PDB entry 8R80 | X-ray diffraction, 4.03 A resolution (low resolution: residue-level contacts below are approximate; hydrogen-bond / salt-bridge calls are withheld) | chains H and L of the 4 polymer chains in the assembly

# Chain H
Protein: XBB-9 Fab heavy chain
Organism: Homo sapiens
Notes: antibody fragment or engineered binder
Chain sequence (224 residues; row label = number of the first residue in the row):
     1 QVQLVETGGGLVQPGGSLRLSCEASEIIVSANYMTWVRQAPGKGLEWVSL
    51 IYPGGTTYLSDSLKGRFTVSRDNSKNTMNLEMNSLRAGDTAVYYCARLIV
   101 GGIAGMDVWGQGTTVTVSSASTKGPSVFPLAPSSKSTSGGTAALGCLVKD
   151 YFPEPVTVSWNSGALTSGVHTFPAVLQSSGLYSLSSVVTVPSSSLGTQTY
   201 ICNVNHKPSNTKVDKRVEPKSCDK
Unresolved in the structure: 1, 222-224
Cystine bridges: Cys22-Cys95, Cys146-Cys202

# Chain L
Protein: XBB-9 Fab light chain
Organism: Homo sapiens
Notes: antibody fragment or engineered binder
Chain sequence (214 residues; numbered 1 to 214; the number before each row is that of its first residue):
     1 AIQLTQSPSSLSASVGDRVTITCQATHDINKFLNWYQQKPGKAPKLLIYD
    51 ASNLETGVPSRFSGSGFGTTFTFTISSLQPEDIATYFCHQYENIPPIFGP
   101 GTKVEIKRTVAAPSVFIFPPSDEQLKSGTASVVCLLNNFYPREAKVQWKV
   151 DNALQSGNSQESVTEQDSKDSTYSLSSTLTLSKADYEKHKVYACEVTHQG
   201 LSSPVTKSFNRGEC
Cystine bridges: Cys23-Cys88, Cys134-Cys194

# Chain H / chain L interface
Contacting residue pairs (72):
  Val37(H) - Phe98(L)
  Gln39(H) - Gln38(L)
  Gly44(H) - Phe87(L)
  Leu45(H) - Gln38(L)
  Leu45(H) - Pro44(L)
  Leu45(H) - Phe87(L)
  Leu45(H) - Phe98(L)
  Glu46(H) - Phe98(L)
  Trp47(H) - Pro96(L)
  Trp47(H) - Phe98(L)
  Tyr58(H) - Ile94(L)
  Tyr94(H) - Gln38(L)
  Leu98(H) - Tyr36(L)
  Ile99(H) - Asn34(L)
  Ile99(H) - Leu46(L)
  Ile99(H) - Tyr49(L)
  Gly102(H) - Tyr49(L)
  Gly102(H) - Asp50(L)
  Ala104(H) - Tyr49(L)
  Ala104(H) - Glu55(L)
  Ala104(H) - Thr56(L)
  Gly105(H) - Glu55(L)
  Gly105(H) - Thr56(L)
  Met106(H) - Glu55(L)
  Asp107(H) - Tyr36(L)
  Asp107(H) - Leu46(L)
  Trp109(H) - Tyr36(L)
  Trp109(H) - Pro44(L)
  Gly110(H) - Ala43(L)
  Phe128(H) - Ser121(L)
  Phe128(H) - Glu123(L)
  Phe128(H) - Gln124(L)
  Pro129(H) - Ser121(L)
  Pro129(H) - Glu123(L)
  Leu130(H) - Phe118(L)
  Leu130(H) - Val133(L)
  Ala131(H) - Phe118(L)
  Lys135(H) - Phe116(L)
  Lys135(H) - Ser208(L)
  Lys135(H) - Phe209(L)
  Ser136(H) - Phe116(L)
  Ser136(H) - Phe118(L)
  Ser138(H) - Phe116(L)
  Ala143(H) - Phe116(L)
  Ala143(H) - Phe118(L)
  Ala143(H) - Leu135(L)
  Leu147(H) - Gln124(L)
  Leu147(H) - Ser131(L)
  Lys149(H) - Gln124(L)
  Lys149(H) - Ser131(L)
  Lys149(H) - Thr180(L)
  His170(H) - Asn137(L)
  His170(H) - Asn138(L)
  His170(H) - Asp167(L)
  His170(H) - Ser174(L)
  Phe172(H) - Leu135(L)
  Phe172(H) - Ser162(L)
  Phe172(H) - Thr164(L)
  Phe172(H) - Ser174(L)
  Phe172(H) - Leu175(L)
  Phe172(H) - Ser176(L)
  Pro173(H) - Ser162(L)
  Pro173(H) - Val163(L)
  Val175(H) - Gln160(L)
  Val175(H) - Glu161(L)
  Val175(H) - Ser162(L)
  Leu176(H) - Gln160(L)
  Gln177(H) - Gln160(L)
  Val187(H) - Leu135(L)
  Thr189(H) - Asn137(L)
  Lys215(H) - Glu123(L)
  Ser221(H) - Cys214(L)
Interface residues without a listed pair, chain H (45 interface residues in all): Tyr52, Asp61, Ile103, Thr137, Leu144, Ser178, Ser185, Lys220
Interface residues without a listed pair, chain L (45 interface residues in all): Lys42, Tyr91, Pro95, Ile117, Asp122, Ser127, Thr129, Thr178

# In short
The chain H/chain L interface involves 45 residues from each chain.
Here chain H is XBB-9 Fab heavy chain and chain L is XBB-9 Fab light chain, both from Homo sapiens. Entry 8R80
(SARS-CoV-2 Delta RBD in complex with XBB-9 Fab and an anti-Fab nanobody) was determined by X-ray diffraction,
deposited together with 8QRG, 8QSQ and 8QTD.
